PDB entry 3VSH | X-ray diffraction, 2.70 A resolution | chains A and B of the 4 polymer chains in the assembly

Chain A:
Molecule: 2-amino-5-chlorophenol 1,6-dioxygenase alpha subunit
From: Comamonas testosteroni
Notes: EC 1.13.11.8
UniProt: Q38M40 (Q38M40_COMTE); numbering as in UniProt (aligned over 1-271)
Chain sequence (271 residues; numbered 1 to 271; the number before each row is that of its first residue):
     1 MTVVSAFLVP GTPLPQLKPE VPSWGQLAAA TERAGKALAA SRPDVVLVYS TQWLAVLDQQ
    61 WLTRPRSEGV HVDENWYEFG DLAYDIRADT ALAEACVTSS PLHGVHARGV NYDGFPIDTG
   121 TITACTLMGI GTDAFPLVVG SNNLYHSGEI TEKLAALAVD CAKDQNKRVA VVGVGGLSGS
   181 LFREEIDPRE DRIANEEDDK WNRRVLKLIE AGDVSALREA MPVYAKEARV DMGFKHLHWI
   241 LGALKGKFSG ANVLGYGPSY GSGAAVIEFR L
Not modelled in the structure: 1

Chain B:
Molecule: 2-amino-5-chlorophenol 1,6-dioxygenase beta subunit
From: Comamonas testosteroni
Notes: EC 1.13.11.8
UniProt: Q38M41 (Q38M41_COMTE); residue numbers follow UniProt; this construct covers 1-312
Chain sequence (312 residues; each row starts with the number of its first residue):
     1 MQGEIIAGFL APHPPHLVYG ENPPQNEPRS QGGWEVLRWA YERARERLDA MKPDVLLVHS
    61 PHWITSVGHH FLGVPELSGK SVDPIFPNVF RYDFSLNVDV ELAEACAEEG RKAGLVTKMM
   121 RNPKFRVDYG TITTLHLIRP QWDIPVVGIS ANNSPYYLNT KEGMSEMDVL GKATREAIRK
   181 TGRKAVLLAS NTLSHWHFHE EPTIPEDMSK EYPATMAGYQ WDIRMIELMR QGKTSEVFKL
   241 LPQFIDEAFA EVKSGAFTWM HAAMQYPELA AELFGYGTVI GTGNAVMEWD LRKAGLSMLG
   301 AADQKQRSAA VA
Not modelled in the structure: 303-312
Metal / ion sites: Fe2+: His-13, His-62, Glu-251

Interface between chain A and chain B:
Contacting residue pairs - 71 pairs, chain A then chain B:
  Leu-54(A) / Ile-85(B)
  Val-56(A) / Ile-85(B)  hydrophobic
  Val-56(A) / His-197(B)
  Leu-57(A) / Phe-86(B)  hydrophobic
  Leu-57(A) / His-197(B)
  Leu-57(A) / Phe-198(B)
  Leu-57(A) / His-199(B)
  Asp-58(A) / His-199(B)
  Asp-58(A) / Glu-201(B)
  Gln-60(A) / Pro-84(B)  hydrogen bond (side chain-backbone)
  Gln-60(A) / Ile-85(B)
  Val-72(A) / Asn-122(B)
  Val-72(A) / Lys-124(B)
  Val-72(A) / Phe-125(B)
  Glu-74(A) / His-62(B)
  Glu-74(A) / Trp-63(B)  hydrogen bond (backbone-side chain)
  Glu-74(A) / Ile-64(B)  hydrogen bond (side chain-backbone)
  Glu-74(A) / Thr-65(B)
  Glu-74(A) / Phe-125(B)
  Asn-75(A) / Ile-64(B)  hydrogen bond (side chain-backbone)
  Asn-75(A) / Thr-65(B)
  Asn-75(A) / Ser-66(B)  hydrogen bond (side chain-backbone)
  Trp-76(A) / Val-67(B)  hydrophobic
  Tyr-77(A) / His-70(B)  hydrogen bond
  Tyr-77(A) / Lys-118(B)  hydrogen bond
  Tyr-77(A) / Met-119(B)
  Tyr-77(A) / Met-120(B)  hydrophobic
  Tyr-77(A) / Asn-122(B)  hydrogen bond (backbone-side chain)
  Glu-78(A) / Lys-118(B)  salt bridge
  Gly-80(A) / Asn-122(B)
  Asp-81(A) / Asn-122(B)  hydrogen bond
  Asp-81(A) / Lys-124(B)
  His-106(A) / Glu-200(B)  salt bridge
  Arg-108(A) / Ile-85(B)
  Arg-108(A) / Pro-87(B)
  Arg-108(A) / Asn-88(B)  hydrogen bond
  Arg-108(A) / Glu-201(B)  salt bridge
  Val-110(A) / Pro-87(B)  hydrophobic
  Tyr-112(A) / Pro-87(B)  hydrophobic
  Tyr-112(A) / Asn-88(B)
  Tyr-112(A) / Arg-91(B)
  Asp-113(A) / Lys-80(B)
  Asp-113(A) / Val-82(B)
  Gly-114(A) / Val-82(B)
  Gly-114(A) / Arg-126(B)
  Phe-115(A) / Val-82(B)  hydrophobic
  Phe-115(A) / Pro-84(B)
  Phe-115(A) / Pro-87(B)  hydrophobic
  Pro-116(A) / Val-82(B)
  Pro-116(A) / Pro-84(B)  hydrophobic
  Pro-116(A) / Arg-126(B)
  Tyr-145(A) / His-197(B)
  Tyr-145(A) / His-199(B)
  Tyr-145(A) / Phe-249(B)
  Gly-179(A) / Tyr-157(B)
  Ser-180(A) / Tyr-157(B)
  Leu-181(A) / Ser-66(B)
  Leu-181(A) / Tyr-157(B)
  Phe-182(A) / Val-67(B)
  Arg-183(A) / Ser-66(B)  hydrogen bond (side chain-backbone)
  Arg-183(A) / Val-116(B)
  Arg-183(A) / Asn-152(B)  hydrogen bond
  Arg-183(A) / Asn-153(B)
  Arg-183(A) / Ser-154(B)
  Arg-183(A) / Tyr-157(B)
  Glu-184(A) / Val-67(B)
  Glu-185(A) / Val-67(B)
  Glu-185(A) / Thr-117(B)
  Glu-185(A) / Lys-118(B)
  Arg-229(A) / Tyr-157(B)  hydrogen bond (side chain-backbone)
  Tyr-260(A) / Val-67(B)  hydrophobic
Also at the interface, not in a pair above, chain A (34 interface residues in all): Ala-55, Val-70, Asp-73
Also at the interface, not in a pair above, chain B (37 interface residues in all): Gly-68, Asp-83, Arg-121

Overview:
The interface between chain A and chain B involves 34 residues on one side and 37 on the other, with 13
hydrogen bonds and 3 salt bridges. Polar contacts include Glu-78(A)/Lys-118(B), His-106(A)/Glu-200(B) and
Arg-108(A)/Glu-201(B). The Fe2+ site is built by His-13(B), His-62(B) and Glu-251(B).
Here chain A is 2-amino-5-chlorophenol 1,6-dioxygenase alpha subunit and chain B is 2-amino-5-chlorophenol
1,6-dioxygenase beta subunit, both from Comamonas testosteroni. Entry 3VSH (Crystal structure of native
1,6-APD (with Iron), 2-Animophenol-1,6-Dioxygenase) was determined by X-ray diffraction together with 3VSG,
3VSI and 3VSJ from the same study.
